PDB entry 8FZM | X-ray diffraction, 3.00 A resolution | chains A and B

[Chain A]
Protein: Importin subunit alpha-3
Organism: Homo sapiens
UniProt: O00629 (IMA3_HUMAN); residues 64-521 here = UniProt positions 64-521
Chain sequence (459 residues; numbered 63 to 521; the number before each row is that of its first residue):
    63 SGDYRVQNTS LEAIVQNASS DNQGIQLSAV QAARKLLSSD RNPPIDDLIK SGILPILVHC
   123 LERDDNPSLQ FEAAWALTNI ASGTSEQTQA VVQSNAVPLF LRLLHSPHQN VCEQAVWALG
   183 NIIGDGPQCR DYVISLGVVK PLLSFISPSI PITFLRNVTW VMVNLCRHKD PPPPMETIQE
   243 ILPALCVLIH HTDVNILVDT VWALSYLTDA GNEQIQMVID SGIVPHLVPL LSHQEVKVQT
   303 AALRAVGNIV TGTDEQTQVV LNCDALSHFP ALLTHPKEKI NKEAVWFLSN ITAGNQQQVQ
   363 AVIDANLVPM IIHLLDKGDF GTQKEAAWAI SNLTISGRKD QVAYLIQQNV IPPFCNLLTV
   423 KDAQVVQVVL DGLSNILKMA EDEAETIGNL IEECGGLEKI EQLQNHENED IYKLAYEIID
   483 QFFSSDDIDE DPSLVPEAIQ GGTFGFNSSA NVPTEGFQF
Not modelled in the structure: 63-71, 484-521
Construct notes: expression tag (63)

[Chain B]
Protein: Bimax2
Organism: synthetic construct
Chain sequence (27 residues; each row starts with the number of its first residue; numbering starts at 0):
     0 SRRRRRRKRK REWDDDDDPP KKRRRLD
Not modelled in the structure: 0-4, 26

[Chain A / chain B interface]
Residue-residue contacts - 63 pairs, chain A then chain B:
  Leu-99(A) with Arg-23(B), hydrogen bond (backbone-side chain)
  Ser-100(A) with Arg-23(B); Arg-24(B)
  Ser-101(A) with Arg-23(B)
  Asp-102(A) with Arg-23(B), hydrogen bond (backbone-side chain)
  Arg-103(A) with Arg-23(B), hydrogen bond (backbone-side chain)
  Pro-105(A) with Arg-23(B)
  Phe-133(A) with Arg-24(B)
  Trp-137(A) with Arg-24(B), hydrogen bond (side chain-backbone); Leu-25(B)
  Asn-141(A) with Arg-23(B); Arg-24(B), hydrogen bond (side chain-backbone)
  Ala-143(A) with Lys-21(B)
  Ser-144(A) with Lys-21(B); Arg-23(B)
  Gly-145(A) with Lys-21(B), hydrogen bond (backbone-side chain)
  Thr-150(A) with Lys-21(B)
  Gln-176(A) with Arg-24(B), hydrogen bond
  Trp-179(A) with Arg-22(B), hydrogen bond (side chain-backbone); Arg-24(B)
  Asn-183(A) with Lys-21(B); Arg-22(B), hydrogen bond (side chain-backbone)
  Gly-186(A) with Lys-20(B)
  Asp-187(A) with Lys-21(B), salt bridge
  Asn-219(A) with Arg-22(B), hydrogen bond
  Trp-222(A) with Pro-19(B), hydrogen bond (side chain-backbone); Lys-20(B); Arg-22(B)
  Val-225(A) with Pro-18(B), hydrophobic
  Asn-226(A) with Lys-20(B), hydrogen bond (side chain-backbone)
  Arg-229(A) with Asp-17(B), salt bridge; Pro-18(B), hydrogen bond (side chain-backbone); Pro-19(B); Lys-20(B)
  His-230(A) with Lys-20(B)
  Trp-264(A) with Asp-16(B); Asp-17(B); Pro-18(B)
  Tyr-268(A) with Asp-17(B), hydrogen bond; Pro-18(B)
  Asp-271(A) with Lys-9(B), salt bridge
  Val-312(A) with Lys-7(B), hydrogen bond (backbone-side chain)
  Thr-313(A) with Lys-7(B); Arg-8(B); Lys-9(B)
  Gly-314(A) with Lys-7(B), hydrogen bond (backbone-side chain)
  Asp-316(A) with Arg-5(B), salt bridge
  Thr-319(A) with Lys-7(B), hydrogen bond
  Lys-344(A) with Trp-12(B)
  Glu-345(A) with Trp-12(B)
  Trp-348(A) with Arg-8(B); Arg-10(B); Trp-12(B), hydrophobic
  Ser-351(A) with Arg-8(B)
  Asn-352(A) with Lys-7(B); Arg-8(B), hydrogen bond (side chain-backbone)
  Ala-355(A) with Arg-5(B); Arg-6(B)
  Gly-356(A) with Arg-5(B)
  Glu-387(A) with Arg-8(B)
  Trp-390(A) with Arg-8(B)
  Ile-397(A) with Arg-5(B)
  Ser-398(A) with Arg-5(B), hydrogen bond
Other interface residues (no listed pair), chain A (55 interface residues in all): Asn-104, Thr-140, Thr-146, Ser-147, Gly-182, Asp-261, Thr-270, Gly-273, Arg-306, Thr-315, Asn-357, Asn-394

[In short]
Chain A and chain B form an interface of 55 and 17 residues respectively, with 19 hydrogen bonds and 4 salt
bridges. Polar pairs include Asp-187(A)/Lys-21(B), Arg-229(A)/Asp-17(B) and Asp-271(A)/Lys-9(B).
Here chain A is Importin subunit alpha-3 (Homo sapiens) and chain B is Bimax2 (synthetic construct). Entry
8FZM (Human importin alpha 3 in complex with Bimax2 peptide) was determined by X-ray diffraction.
